9KRH - chain A; structure by electron microscopy, 3.40 A resolution.

== Chain A ==
Molecule: Sodium- and chloride-dependent creatine transporter 1
Source organism: Homo sapiens
UniProt: P48029 (SC6A8_HUMAN); residue numbers follow UniProt; this construct covers 1-635
Amino-acid sequence (635 residues; row label = number of the first residue in the row):
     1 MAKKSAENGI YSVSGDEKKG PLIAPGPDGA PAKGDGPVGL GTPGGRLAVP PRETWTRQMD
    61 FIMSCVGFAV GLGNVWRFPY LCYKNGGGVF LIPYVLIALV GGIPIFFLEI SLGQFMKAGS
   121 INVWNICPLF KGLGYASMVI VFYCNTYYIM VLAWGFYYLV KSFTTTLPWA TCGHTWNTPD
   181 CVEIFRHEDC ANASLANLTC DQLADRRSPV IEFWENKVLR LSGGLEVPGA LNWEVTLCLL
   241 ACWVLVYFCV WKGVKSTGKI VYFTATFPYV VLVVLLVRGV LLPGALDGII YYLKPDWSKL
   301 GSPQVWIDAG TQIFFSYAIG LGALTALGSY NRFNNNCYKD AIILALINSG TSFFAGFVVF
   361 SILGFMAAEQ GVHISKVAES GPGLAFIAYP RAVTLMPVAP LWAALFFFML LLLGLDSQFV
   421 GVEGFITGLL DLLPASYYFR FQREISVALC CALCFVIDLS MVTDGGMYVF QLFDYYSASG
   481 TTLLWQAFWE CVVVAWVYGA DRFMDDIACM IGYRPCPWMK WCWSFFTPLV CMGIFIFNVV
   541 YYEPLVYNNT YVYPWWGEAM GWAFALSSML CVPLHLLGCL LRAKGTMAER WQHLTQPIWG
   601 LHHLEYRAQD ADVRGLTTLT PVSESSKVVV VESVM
Not modelled in the structure: 1-57, 188-201, 604-635
Disulfides: Cys172-Cys181
Bound ions: Na+: Ala69, Asn74, Ser316
Small-molecule neighbours: creatine (CRN; N-[(E)-amino(imino)methyl]-N-methylglycine): Phe68, Ala69, Gly71, Leu72, Gly73, Asn74, Tyr148, Phe315, Ser316, Ala318, Leu321, Ser417
UniProt features mapped onto this chain:
  - modified residue: Thr42 (Phosphothreonine), Thr617 (Phosphothreonine), Thr620 (Phosphothreonine), Ser623 (Phosphoserine)
  - glycosylation (N-linked (GlcNAc...) asparagine): Asn192, Asn197, Asn548
From the paper describing this entry:
  - Na+ coordination: Ala69, Asn74, Ser316
  - binding site for chloride ion: Asn74, Tyr94, Gln312, Ser316, Ser352
  - binding site for creatine: Phe68, Ala69, Gly73, Tyr148, Phe315, Ser417
  - specificity-determining residues: Phe68, Cys144
  - binding site for creatine: Leu72, Ser316 (from molecular simulation)
  - disease-associated variants - N331K: unchanged localization
  - disease-associated variants - G356V: decreased localization
  - disease-associated variants - F315DEL (citing earlier work)

== Overview ==
Chain A binds creatine. Ala69, Asn74 and Ser316 form the Na+ site. The paper reports a binding site for
creatine at Phe68, Ala69 and Gly73 among others; G356V reduces localization.
Chain A is Sodium- and chloride-dependent creatine transporter 1 (Homo sapiens); the structure, human creatine
transporter, was determined by electron microscopy (same publication as 9KR7 and 9KRI).
